1LM6 - chain A; structure by X-ray diffraction, 1.75 A resolution.

[Chain A]
Molecule: peptide deformylase DEFB
From: Streptococcus pneumoniae
Notes: EC 3.5.1.88
Reference sequence: Q9F2F0 (DEF_STRPN); residue numbers follow UniProt; this construct covers 1-203
Chain sequence (215 residues; each row starts with the number of its first residue; numbers below 1 keep their minus sign (Met-11 is residue -11)):
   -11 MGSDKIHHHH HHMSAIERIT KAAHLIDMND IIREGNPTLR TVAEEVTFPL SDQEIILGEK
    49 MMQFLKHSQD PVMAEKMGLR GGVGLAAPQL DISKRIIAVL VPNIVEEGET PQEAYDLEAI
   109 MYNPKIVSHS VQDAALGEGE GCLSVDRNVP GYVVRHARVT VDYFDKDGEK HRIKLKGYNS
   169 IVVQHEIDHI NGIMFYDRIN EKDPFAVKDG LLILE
Not modelled in the structure: -11 to 0, 92-102, 203
Construct notes: modified residue (130)
Modified / non-standard residues: Cys130 (cysteinesulfonic acid; OCS)
UniProt features mapped onto this chain:
  - active site: Glu174
  - binding site (Fe cation): Cys130, His173, His177
Ion coordination: Fe ion: Cys130, His173, His177

[Summary]
Cys130, His173 and His177 form the Fe ion site. From UniProt: active-site residue Glu174 and 3 Fe
cation-binding residues.
Chain A is peptide deformylase DEFB (Streptococcus pneumoniae); the structure, Crystal Structure of Peptide
Deformylase from Streptococcus pneumoniae, was determined by X-ray diffraction together with 1LM4, 1LME and
1N5N from the same study.
